PDB entry 1S7S | X-ray diffraction, 1.99 A resolution | chains A and B of the 3 polymer chains in the assembly

== Chain A ==
Protein: H-2 class I histocompatibility antigen, K-B alpha chain
From: Mus musculus
Reference sequence: P01901 (HA1B_MOUSE); residues 1-348 here correspond to UniProt positions 22-369 (UniProt number = residue number + 21)
Sequence (348 residues; each row starts with the number of its first residue):
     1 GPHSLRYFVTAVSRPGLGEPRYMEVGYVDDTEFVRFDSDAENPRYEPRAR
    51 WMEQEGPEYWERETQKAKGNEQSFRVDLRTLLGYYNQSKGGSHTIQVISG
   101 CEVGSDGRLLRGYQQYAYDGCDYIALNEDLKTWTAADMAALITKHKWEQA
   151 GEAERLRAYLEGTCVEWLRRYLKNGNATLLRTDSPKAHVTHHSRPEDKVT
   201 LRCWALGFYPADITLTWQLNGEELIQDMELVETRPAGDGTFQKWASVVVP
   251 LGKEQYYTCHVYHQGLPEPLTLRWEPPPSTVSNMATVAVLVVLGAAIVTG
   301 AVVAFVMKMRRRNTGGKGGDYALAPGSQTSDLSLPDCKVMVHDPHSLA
Disordered / not traced: 277-348
Disulfide bonds: Cys101-Cys164, Cys203-Cys259
Swiss-Prot annotation at these positions:
  - region: Glu275 to Met284 (Connecting peptide)
  - modified residue (Phosphoserine): Ser330, Ser333
  - glycosylation (N-linked (GlcNAc...) asparagine): Asn86, Asn176

== Chain B ==
Protein: Beta-2-microglobulin
From: Mus musculus
Reference sequence: P01887 (B2MG_MOUSE); residues 1-99 here correspond to UniProt positions 21-119 (UniProt number = residue number + 20)
Sequence (99 residues; each row starts with the number of its first residue):
     1 IQKTPQIQVYSRHPPENGKPNILNCYVTQFHPPHIEIQMLKNGKKIPKVE
    51 MSDMSFSKDWSFYILAHTEFTPTETDTYACRVKHDSMAEPKTVYWDRDM
Disulfide bonds: Cys25-Cys80

== How chain A and chain B interact ==
Residue-residue contacts (59):
  Phe8(A) - Phe56(B)  hydrophobic
  Val9(A) - Phe56(B)
  Thr10(A) - Met54(B)
  Thr10(A) - Phe56(B)
  Thr10(A) - Phe62(B)
  Val12(A) - Pro33(B)  hydrophobic
  Met23(A) - Met54(B)  hydrophobic
  Val25(A) - Met54(B)  hydrophobic
  Tyr27(A) - Asp53(B)
  Tyr27(A) - Met54(B)  hydrogen bond (side chain-backbone)
  Glu32(A) - Ser52(B)
  Glu32(A) - Asp53(B)  hydrogen bond (side chain-backbone)
  Arg35(A) - Met51(B)  hydrogen bond (side chain-backbone)
  Arg48(A) - Met51(B)  hydrogen bond (side chain-backbone)
  Arg48(A) - Ser52(B)
  Thr94(A) - Pro33(B)
  Gln96(A) - His31(B)  hydrogen bond
  Gln96(A) - Phe56(B)
  Gln96(A) - Trp60(B)  hydrogen bond (side chain-backbone)
  Gln96(A) - Phe62(B)
  Val97(A) - Phe56(B)
  Gln115(A) - Trp60(B)
  Tyr116(A) - Trp60(B)
  Ala117(A) - Trp60(B)  hydrophobic
  Asp119(A) - Ile1(B)
  Gly120(A) - His31(B)
  Gly120(A) - Asp59(B)
  Gly120(A) - Trp60(B)
  Cys121(A) - Ile1(B)  hydrophobic
  Asp122(A) - Trp60(B)  hydrogen bond
  Thr190(A) - Met99(B)  hydrogen bond (side chain-backbone)
  His192(A) - Asp98(B)  hydrogen bond (side chain-backbone)
  His192(A) - Met99(B)  hydrogen bond (side chain-backbone)
  Arg202(A) - Met99(B)  hydrogen bond (side chain-backbone)
  Trp204(A) - Met99(B)
  Leu206(A) - Pro14(B)
  Gly207(A) - Arg12(B)
  Val231(A) - Gln8(B)
  Glu232(A) - Gln29(B)  hydrogen bond
  Glu232(A) - Tyr63(B)  hydrogen bond
  Arg234(A) - Gln8(B)  hydrogen bond
  Arg234(A) - Tyr10(B)
  Arg234(A) - Tyr26(B)
  Pro235(A) - Tyr10(B)  hydrogen bond (backbone-side chain)
  Pro235(A) - Tyr26(B)
  Pro235(A) - Asp53(B)
  Pro235(A) - Leu65(B)
  Ala236(A) - Arg12(B)
  Ala236(A) - Ile22(B)
  Ala236(A) - Asn24(B)  hydrogen bond (backbone-side chain)
  Gly237(A) - Asn24(B)  hydrogen bond (backbone-side chain)
  Gly237(A) - Leu65(B)
  Gly237(A) - His67(B)
  Asp238(A) - Arg12(B)  salt bridge
  Asp238(A) - Ile22(B)
  Thr240(A) - Arg12(B)  hydrogen bond
  Gln242(A) - Tyr10(B)
  Gln242(A) - Ser11(B)  hydrogen bond (side chain-backbone)
  Trp244(A) - Met99(B)  hydrophobic
Interface residues without a listed pair, chain A (38 interface residues in all): Ile98, Thr233
Interface residues without a listed pair, chain B (26 interface residues in all): Ser55

== Summary ==
38 residues of chain A face 26 of chain B across their interface; the contacts include 19 hydrogen bonds and 1
salt bridge. Among the polar pairs are Asp238(A)-Arg12(B), Tyr27(A)-Met54(B) and Glu32(A)-Asp53(B).
Here chain A is H-2 class I histocompatibility antigen, K-B alpha chain and chain B is Beta-2-microglobulin,
both from Mus musculus. Entry 1S7S (Crystal structures of the murine class I major histocompatibility complex
H-2Kb in complex with LCMV-derived gp33 ...) was determined by X-ray diffraction together with 1S7Q, 1S7R,
1S7T, 1S7U, 1S7V, 1S7W and 1S7X from the same study.
